Entry 3A2W (X-ray diffraction, 2.30 A resolution); this record covers chains A and B of the 10 polymer chains in the assembly.

Chain A (and B):
Molecule: Probable peroxiredoxin
Organism: Aeropyrum pernix
Notes: EC 1.11.1.15; chain B of this document is another copy of the same molecule, construct and numbering; everything in this record applies to it too
Reference sequence: Q9Y9L0 (TDXH_AERPE); residue numbers follow UniProt; this construct covers 2-250
Sequence (249 residues; each row starts with the number of its first residue):
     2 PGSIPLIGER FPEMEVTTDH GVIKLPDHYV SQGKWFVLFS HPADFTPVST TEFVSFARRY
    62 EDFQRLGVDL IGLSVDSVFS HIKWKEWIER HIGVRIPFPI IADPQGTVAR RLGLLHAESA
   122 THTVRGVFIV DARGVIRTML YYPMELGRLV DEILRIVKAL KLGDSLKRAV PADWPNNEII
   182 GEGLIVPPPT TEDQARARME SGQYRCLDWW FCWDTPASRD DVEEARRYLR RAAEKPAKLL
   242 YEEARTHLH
Unresolved in the structure: 246-250
Construct notes: engineered mutation Ser50 (Cys in Q9Y9L0)
Curated features (UniProtKB/Swiss-Prot):
  - binding site (substrate): Arg126
  - mutagenesis: Cys207 (C207S: Reduces enzyme activity), Cys213 (C213S: Abolishes enzyme activity)
Disulfides: Cys207-Cys213

Interface between chain A and chain B:
Residue-residue contacts (178; chain A residue first):
  Pro2(A) - Ile5(B)
  Pro2(A) - Pro6(B)  hydrophobic
  Pro2(A) - Leu7(B)
  Pro2(A) - Glu10(B)
  Gly3(A) - Ser4(B)
  Gly3(A) - Ile5(B)  hydrogen bond (backbone-backbone)
  Gly3(A) - Leu7(B)
  Ser4(A) - Gly3(B)  hydrogen bond (side chain-backbone)
  Ser4(A) - Ser4(B)
  Ile5(A) - Gly3(B)  hydrogen bond (backbone-backbone)
  Ile5(A) - Ile5(B)  hydrophobic
  Leu7(A) - Pro2(B)
  Leu7(A) - Gly3(B)
  Leu7(A) - Leu116(B)
  Leu7(A) - His117(B)
  Leu7(A) - Ala118(B)
  Ile8(A) - His117(B)  hydrogen bond (backbone-side chain)
  Ile8(A) - Ala118(B)  hydrogen bond (backbone-backbone)
  Ile8(A) - Glu119(B)  hydrogen bond (backbone-backbone)
  Ile8(A) - Tyr142(B)
  Gly9(A) - Ala118(B)
  Glu10(A) - Pro2(B)
  Glu10(A) - Ala118(B)
  Phe46(A) - Trp211(B)
  Thr47(A) - Trp211(B)
  Pro48(A) - Ile186(B)  hydrophobic
  Pro48(A) - Trp211(B)
  Pro48(A) - Phe212(B)
  Val49(A) - Ala170(B)  hydrophobic
  Val49(A) - Val171(B)
  Thr51(A) - Trp211(B)
  Thr51(A) - Phe212(B)
  Thr52(A) - Pro172(B)
  Thr52(A) - Ala173(B)  hydrogen bond (side chain-backbone)
  Thr52(A) - Asn178(B)
  Thr52(A) - Ile180(B)
  Thr52(A) - Phe212(B)
  Glu53(A) - Ala173(B)
  Val55(A) - Ile180(B)  hydrophobic
  Ser56(A) - Asp174(B)  hydrogen bond
  Ser56(A) - Glu179(B)
  Arg59(A) - Glu179(B)
  Arg60(A) - Glu179(B)  salt bridge
  Trp88(A) - Leu208(B)
  Trp88(A) - Asp209(B)  hydrogen bond
  Trp88(A) - Trp211(B)
  Ile93(A) - Leu208(B)  hydrophobic
  His117(A) - Leu7(B)
  His117(A) - Ile8(B)  hydrogen bond (side chain-backbone)
  His117(A) - Met140(B)
  Ala118(A) - Ile8(B)  hydrogen bond (backbone-backbone)
  Ala118(A) - Gly9(B)
  Ala118(A) - Glu10(B)
  Glu119(A) - Ile8(B)
  Val125(A) - Ile8(B)  hydrophobic
  Arg138(A) - Pro144(B)
  Arg138(A) - Glu146(B)  salt bridge
  Thr139(A) - Tyr142(B)
  Thr139(A) - Pro144(B)
  Met140(A) - His117(B)
  Met140(A) - Leu141(B)
  Met140(A) - Tyr142(B)  hydrogen bond (backbone-backbone)
  Leu141(A) - Met140(B)
  Leu141(A) - Tyr143(B)  hydrophobic
  Tyr142(A) - Ile8(B)
  Tyr142(A) - Thr139(B)
  Tyr142(A) - Met140(B)  hydrogen bond (backbone-backbone)
  Tyr142(A) - Tyr142(B)  hydrophobic
  Tyr143(A) - Ile8(B)
  Tyr143(A) - Leu141(B)  hydrophobic
  Tyr143(A) - Glu153(B)  hydrogen bond
  Tyr143(A) - Ile157(B)
  Pro144(A) - Arg138(B)
  Pro144(A) - Thr139(B)
  Glu146(A) - Arg138(B)  salt bridge
  Glu146(A) - Ala170(B)
  Glu146(A) - Val171(B)  hydrogen bond (backbone-backbone)
  Leu147(A) - Ile157(B)  hydrophobic
  Leu147(A) - Leu161(B)  hydrophobic
  Leu147(A) - Val171(B)
  Gly148(A) - Arg156(B)  hydrogen bond (backbone-side chain)
  Gly148(A) - Val171(B)  hydrogen bond (backbone-backbone)
  Arg149(A) - Arg156(B)
  Arg149(A) - Ala173(B)
  Arg149(A) - Asp174(B)  hydrogen bond (backbone-backbone)
  Leu150(A) - Glu153(B)
  Leu150(A) - Arg156(B)
  Leu150(A) - Asp174(B)
  Val151(A) - Asp174(B)  hydrogen bond (backbone-side chain)
  Glu153(A) - Tyr143(B)  hydrogen bond
  Glu153(A) - Leu150(B)
  Arg156(A) - Gly148(B)  hydrogen bond (side chain-backbone)
  Arg156(A) - Arg149(B)
  Arg156(A) - Leu150(B)
  Ile157(A) - Tyr143(B)
  Ile157(A) - Leu147(B)  hydrophobic
  Leu161(A) - Leu147(B)  hydrophobic
  Ala170(A) - Val49(B)  hydrophobic
  Ala170(A) - Glu146(B)
  Val171(A) - Val49(B)
  Val171(A) - Glu146(B)  hydrogen bond (backbone-backbone)
  Val171(A) - Leu147(B)
  Val171(A) - Gly148(B)  hydrogen bond (backbone-backbone)
  Pro172(A) - Thr52(B)
  Ala173(A) - Thr52(B)  hydrogen bond (backbone-side chain)
  Ala173(A) - Glu53(B)
  Ala173(A) - Gly148(B)
  Ala173(A) - Arg149(B)
  Asp174(A) - Ser56(B)  hydrogen bond
  Asp174(A) - Arg60(B)  salt bridge
  Asp174(A) - Arg149(B)  hydrogen bond (backbone-backbone)
  Asp174(A) - Leu150(B)
  Asp174(A) - Val151(B)  hydrogen bond (side chain-backbone)
  Asn177(A) - Ala233(B)  hydrogen bond (side chain-backbone)
  Asn177(A) - Ala234(B)  hydrogen bond (side chain-backbone)
  Asn177(A) - Glu235(B)  hydrogen bond (side chain-backbone)
  Asn177(A) - Lys236(B)
  Asn177(A) - Pro237(B)
  Asn178(A) - Thr52(B)
  Asn178(A) - Pro237(B)
  Asn178(A) - Leu240(B)
  Glu179(A) - Arg59(B)
  Glu179(A) - Arg60(B)  salt bridge
  Glu179(A) - Pro237(B)
  Glu179(A) - Lys239(B)
  Glu179(A) - Leu240(B)
  Glu179(A) - Leu241(B)  hydrogen bond (backbone-backbone)
  Ile180(A) - Thr52(B)
  Ile180(A) - Val55(B)  hydrophobic
  Ile180(A) - Leu240(B)
  Ile180(A) - Leu241(B)
  Ile180(A) - Tyr242(B)  hydrogen bond (backbone-backbone)
  Gly182(A) - Leu240(B)
  Glu183(A) - Lys236(B)  salt bridge
  Ile186(A) - Pro48(B)  hydrophobic
  Ile186(A) - Val49(B)
  Ile186(A) - Thr52(B)
  Pro189(A) - Pro48(B)
  Arg206(A) - Tyr242(B)
  Leu208(A) - Trp88(B)  hydrophobic
  Leu208(A) - Ile93(B)  hydrophobic
  Leu208(A) - Ala245(B)  hydrophobic
  Asp209(A) - Trp88(B)  hydrogen bond
  Trp211(A) - Phe46(B)
  Trp211(A) - Thr47(B)
  Trp211(A) - Pro48(B)
  Trp211(A) - Thr51(B)
  Trp211(A) - Trp88(B)
  Phe212(A) - Thr51(B)
  Phe212(A) - Thr52(B)
  Trp214(A) - Tyr242(B)  hydrophobic
  Arg227(A) - Ala234(B)
  Arg227(A) - Lys236(B)
  Leu230(A) - Leu150(B)  hydrophobic
  Leu230(A) - Ala233(B)
  Leu230(A) - Ala234(B)
  Arg231(A) - Ala234(B)
  Ala233(A) - Asn177(B)  hydrogen bond (backbone-side chain)
  Ala233(A) - Leu230(B)
  Ala234(A) - Asn177(B)  hydrogen bond (backbone-side chain)
  Ala234(A) - Leu230(B)
  Ala234(A) - Arg231(B)
  Glu235(A) - Asn177(B)
  Lys236(A) - Asn177(B)
  Lys236(A) - Arg227(B)
  Pro237(A) - Asn177(B)
  Pro237(A) - Asn178(B)
  Lys239(A) - Glu179(B)
  Leu240(A) - Asn178(B)
  Leu240(A) - Glu179(B)
  Leu240(A) - Ile180(B)
  Leu240(A) - Ile181(B)
  Leu240(A) - Gly182(B)
  Leu241(A) - Glu179(B)  hydrogen bond (backbone-backbone)
  Leu241(A) - Ile180(B)
  Tyr242(A) - Ile180(B)  hydrogen bond (backbone-backbone)
  Tyr242(A) - Trp214(B)  hydrophobic
  Ala245(A) - Leu208(B)  hydrophobic
Also at the interface, not in a pair above, chain A (78 interface residues in all): Trp85, Leu116, Ala160, Ile181
Also at the interface, not in a pair above, chain B (79 interface residues in all): Trp85, Arg112, Val125, Ala160, Pro189, Arg206

Overview:
Chain A and chain B form an interface of 78 and 79 residues respectively; the contacts include 37 hydrogen
bonds and 6 salt bridges. Polar contacts include Arg60(A)-Glu179(B), Arg138(A)-Glu146(B) and
Asp174(A)-Arg60(B). From UniProt: substrate-binding residue Arg126(A) and 2 mutagenesis sites on chain A.
Both chains are Probable peroxiredoxin (Aeropyrum pernix). Entry 3A2W (Peroxiredoxin (C50S) from Aeropytum
pernix K1 (peroxide-bound form)) was determined by X-ray diffraction, deposited together with 3A2V, 3A2X and
3A5W.
